1GP4 - chain A; structure by X-ray diffraction, 2.10 A resolution.

== Chain A ==
Name: Anthocyanidin synthase
Source organism: Arabidopsis thaliana
Notes: EC 1.14.11.19
UniProtKB: Q96323 (LDOX_ARATH); residue numbers follow UniProt; this construct covers 1-356
Chain sequence (356 residues; numbered 1 to 356; the number before each row is that of its first residue):
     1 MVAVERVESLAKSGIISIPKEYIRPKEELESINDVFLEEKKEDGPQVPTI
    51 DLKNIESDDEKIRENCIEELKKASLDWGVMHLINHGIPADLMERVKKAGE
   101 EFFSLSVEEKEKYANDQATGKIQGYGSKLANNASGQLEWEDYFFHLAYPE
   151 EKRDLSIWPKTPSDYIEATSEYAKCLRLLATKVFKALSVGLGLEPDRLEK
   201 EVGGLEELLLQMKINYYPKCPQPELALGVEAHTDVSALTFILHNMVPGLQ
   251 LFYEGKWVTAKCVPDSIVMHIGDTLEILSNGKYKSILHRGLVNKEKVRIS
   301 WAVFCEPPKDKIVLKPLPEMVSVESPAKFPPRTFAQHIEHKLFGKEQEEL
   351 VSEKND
Not modelled in the structure: 1, 349-356
Modified residues: Mse1 (selenomethionine); Mse80, Mse92, Mse212, Mse245, Mse269, Mse320 (selenomethionine; parent Met)
Curated features (UniProtKB/Swiss-Prot):
  - binding site (substrate): Tyr142, Lys213, Thr233, Glu306, Lys341
  - binding site (2-oxoglutarate): Asn215 to Tyr217, Arg298 to Ser300
  - binding site (Fe cation): His232, Asp234, His288
  - mutagenesis: Gly78 (G78E: In tt11-2; no accumulation of anthocyanin), Lys128 (K128A: Retains two-third of the original activity), Asn131 (N131A/D: Retains two-third of the original activity), Tyr142 (Y142H: Retains two-third of the original activity), Cys220 (C220Y: In tt17; no accumulation of anthocyanin), Gly228 (G228D: In tds4-1; no accumulation of anthocyanin), Glu230 (E230Q: Retains one half of the original activity), Lys341 (K341N: Retains two-third of the original activity)
Small-molecule neighbours: 2-oxoglutaric acid (AKG): Lys213, Asn215, Tyr217, Val229, His232, Asp234, Ile241, Leu249, His288, Arg298, Ser300, Ala302, Phe304
What the authors report for this chain:
  - binding site for 2-(N-morpholino)-ethanesulfonic acid: Lys20, Ile23, Pro25, Ser134, Gln136
  - catalytic residues: Lys213 (proposed by the authors, not directly observed)

== In short ==
Bound to chain A: 2-oxoglutaric acid. Curated annotation (UniProt) lists 5 substrate-binding residues, 6
residues binding 2-oxoglutarate, 3 Fe cation-binding residues and 8 mutagenesis sites. The paper reports the
catalytic residue Lys213; a binding site for 2-(N-morpholino)-ethanesulfonic acid at Lys20, Ile23 and Pro25
among others.
Chain A is Anthocyanidin synthase (Arabidopsis thaliana); the structure, Anthocyanidin synthase from
Arabidopsis thaliana (selenomethionine substituted), was determined by X-ray diffraction, deposited together
with 1GP5 and 1GP6.
